7SQU - chains A and D of the 12 polymer chains in the assembly; structure by electron microscopy, 2.60 A resolution.

[Chain A (and D)]
Molecule: Chimallin
Source organism: Escherichia phage vB_EcoM_Goslar
Notes: chain D of this document is another copy of the same molecule, construct and numbering; everything in this record applies to it too
Reference sequence: A0A482GDX1 (A0A482GDX1_9CAUD); numbering as in UniProt (aligned over 1-631)
Sequence (634 residues; numbered -2 to 631; the number before each row is that of its first residue; numbers below 1 keep their minus sign (Ser-2 is residue -2)):
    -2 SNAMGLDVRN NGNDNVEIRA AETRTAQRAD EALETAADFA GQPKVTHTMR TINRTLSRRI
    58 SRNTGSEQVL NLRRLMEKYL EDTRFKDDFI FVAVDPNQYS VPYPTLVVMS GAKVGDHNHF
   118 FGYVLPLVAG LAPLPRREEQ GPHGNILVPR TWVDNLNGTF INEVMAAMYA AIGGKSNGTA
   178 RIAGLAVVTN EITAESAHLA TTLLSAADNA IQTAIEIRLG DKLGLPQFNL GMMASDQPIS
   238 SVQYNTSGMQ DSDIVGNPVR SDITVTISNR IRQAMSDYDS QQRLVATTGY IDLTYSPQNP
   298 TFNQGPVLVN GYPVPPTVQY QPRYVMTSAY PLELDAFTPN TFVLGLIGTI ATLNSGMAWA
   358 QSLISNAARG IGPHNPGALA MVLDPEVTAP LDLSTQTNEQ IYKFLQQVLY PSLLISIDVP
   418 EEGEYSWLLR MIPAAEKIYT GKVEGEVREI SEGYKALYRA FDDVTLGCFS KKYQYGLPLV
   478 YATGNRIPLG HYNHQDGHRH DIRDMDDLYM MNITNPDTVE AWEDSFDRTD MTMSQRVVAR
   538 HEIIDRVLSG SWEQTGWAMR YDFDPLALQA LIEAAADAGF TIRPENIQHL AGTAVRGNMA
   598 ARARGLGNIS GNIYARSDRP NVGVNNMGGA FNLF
Disordered / not traced: -2 to 44, 587-631
Differences from the reference sequence: expression tag (-2 to 0)

[Chain A / chain D interface]
Contacting residue pairs - 45 pairs, chain A then chain D:
  Thr45(A) with Met229(D)
  Met46(A) with Phe225(D), hydrophobic; Met229(D); Asp233(D); Gln279(D), hydrogen bond (backbone-side chain)
  Arg47(A) with Ile268(D)
  Ile49(A) with Leu331(D), hydrophobic
  Asn50(A) with Glu330(D); Leu331(D); Asp332(D), hydrogen bond (side chain-backbone)
  Leu53(A) with Pro223(D)
  Arg55(A) with Asp205(D); Asn206(D), hydrogen bond; Gln209(D); Thr210(D), hydrogen bond; Glu213(D), salt bridge; Asp332(D); Ala333(D)
  Arg56(A) with Phe82(D); Asp85(D), salt bridge; Ser107(D), hydrogen bond; Asp205(D), salt bridge
  Ile57(A) with Phe86(D), hydrophobic; Ser202(D), hydrogen bond (backbone-side chain); Asp205(D), hydrogen bond (backbone-side chain)
  Arg59(A) with Ser202(D); Pro328(D); Leu331(D), hydrogen bond (side chain-backbone); Asp332(D)
  Asn60(A) with Leu329(D); Asp332(D)
  Ser97(A) with Tyr275(D), hydrogen bond (backbone-side chain)
  Pro99(A) with Tyr275(D)
  Pro130(A) with Gln278(D), hydrogen bond (backbone-side chain); Arg280(D)
  Arg133(A) with Glu582(D)
  Arg134(A) with Asp274(D), salt bridge; Asp276(D), salt bridge
  Arg147(A) with Asp276(D), salt bridge
  Asn152(A) with Tyr275(D); Asp276(D), hydrogen bond (side chain-backbone)
  Asn154(A) with Ser273(D), hydrogen bond (side chain-backbone); Tyr275(D)
  Thr156(A) with Tyr275(D)
  Phe157(A) with Tyr275(D)
Also at the interface, not in a pair above, chain A (30 interface residues in all): Thr52, Ser58, Val98, Ala129, Leu131, Pro132, Leu144, Asp542, Ser546
Also at the interface, not in a pair above, chain D (41 interface residues in all): Tyr76, Met230, Tyr241, Asn266, Arg267, Arg269, Ser277, Leu281, Thr335, Arg580, Asn583, Gln585

[Overview]
30 residues of chain A and 41 residues of chain D are in contact; the contacts include 12 hydrogen bonds and 6
salt bridges. Polar pairs include Arg55(A)-Glu213(D), Arg56(A)-Asp85(D) and Arg56(A)-Asp205(D).
Chain A and chain D are both Chimallin (Escherichia phage vB_EcoM_Goslar); the structure, Goslar chimallin C4
tetramer localized reconstruction, was determined by electron microscopy together with 7SQQ, 7SQR, 7SQS, 7SQT
and 7SQV from the same study.
